Entry 8FR8 (electron microscopy, 2.76 A resolution); this record covers chains A and V of the 58 polymer chains in the assembly.

[Chain A]
Molecule: 23S rRNA
Source organism: Mycolicibacterium smegmatis MC2 155
Sequence (3119 nucleotides; numbered 2 to 3120; the number before each row is that of its first residue):
     2 AAGUGUUUAA GGGCGCAUGG UGGAUGCCUU GGCACUGGGA GCCGAUGAAG GACGUAGGAG
    62 GCUGCGAUAA GCCUCGGGGA GCUGUCAACC GAGCGUUGAU CCGAGGAUGU CCGAAUGGGG
   122 AAACCCGGCA CGAGUGAUGU CGUGUCACCA GGCGCUGAAU AUAUAGGCGU CUGGGGGGAA
   182 CGCGGGGAAG UGAAACAUCU CAGUACCCGU AGGAAGAGAA AACAAAAUGU GAUUCCGUGA
   242 GUAGUGGCGA GCGAAAGCGG AGGAUGGCUA AACCGUAUGC AUGUGAUACC GGGUAGGGGU
   302 UGUGUGUGCG GGGUUGUGGG ACCUAUCUUU CCGGCUCUAC CUGGCUGGAG GGCAGUGAGA
   362 AAAUGUUGUG GUUAGCGGAA AUGGCUUGGG AUGGCCUGCC GUAGACGGUG AGAGCCCGGU
   422 ACGUGAAAAC CCGACGUCUG UCUUGAUGGU GUUCCCGAGU AGCAGCGGGC CCGUGGAAUC
   482 UGCUGUGAAU CUGCCGGGAC CACCCGGUAA GCCUGAAUAC UUCCCAGUGA CCGAUAGCGG
   542 AUUAGUACCG UGAGGGAAUG GUGAAAAGUA CCCCGGGAGG GGAGUGAAAG AGUACCUGAA
   602 ACCGUGCGCU UACAAUCCGU CAGAGCCCUC GACGUGUCGU GGGGUGAUGG CGUGCCUUUU
   662 GAAGAAUGAG CCUGCGAGUC AGGGACAUGU CGCGAGGUUA ACCCGGGUGG GGUAGCCGCA
   722 GCGAAAGCGA GUCUGAAUAG GGCGUAUCCA CACAAGAGUG UGUGGUGUAG UGGUGUGUUC
   782 UGGACCCGAA GCGGAGUGAU CUACCCAUGG CCAGGGUGAA GCGCGGGUAA GACCGCGUGG
   842 AGGCCCGAAC CCACUUAGGU UGAAGACUGA GGGGAUGAGC UGUGGGUAGG GGUGAAAGGC
   902 CAAUCAAACU CCGUGAUAGC UGGUUCUCCC CGAAAUGCAU UUAGGUGCAG CGUCGCAUGU
   962 UUCUUGCCGG AGGUAGAGCU ACUGGAUGGC CGAUGGGCCC CACAGGGUUA CUGACGUCAG
  1022 CCAAACUCCG AAUGCCGGUA AGUCCAAGAG UGCGGCAGUG AGACGGCGGG GGAUAAGCUC
  1082 CGUGCGUCGA GAGGGAAACA GCCCAGAUCG CCGGCUAAGG CCCCUAAGCG UGUGCUAAGU
  1142 GGAAAAGGAU GUGCAGUCGC GAAGACAACC AGGAGGUUGG CUUAGAAGCA GCCACCCUUG
  1202 AAAGAGUGCG UAAUAGCUCA CUGGUCAAGU GAUUGUGCGC CGAUAAUGUA GCGGGGCUCA
  1262 AGCACACCGC CGAAGCCGCG GCAGCCAACG UGUUGGCUGG GUAGGGGAGC GUCCUGCAUC
  1322 CGGUGAAGCC GCCGAGUGAU CGAGUGGUGG AGGGUGUGGG AGUGAGAAUG CAGGCAUGAG
  1382 UAGCGAUUAG GCAAGUGAGA ACCUUGCCCG CCGAAAGACC AAGGGUUCCU GGGCCAGGCC
  1442 AGUCCGCCCA GGGUGAGUCG GGACCUAAGG CGAGGCCGAC AGGCGUAGUC GAUGGACAAC
  1502 GGGUUGAUAU UCCCGUACCC GUGUAUGUGC GUCCAUGAUG AAUCAGCGGU ACUAACCAUC
  1562 CAAAACCACC GUGACCGCAC CUUUCGGGGU GUGGCGUUGG UGGGGCUGCA UGGGACCUUC
  1622 GUUGGUAGUA GUCAAGCGAU GGGGUGACGC AGGAAGGUAG CCGUACCGGU CAGUGGUAAU
  1682 ACCGGGGUAA GCCUGUAGGG AGUCAGAUAG GUAAAUCCGU CUGGCAUAUA UCCUGAGAGG
  1742 UGAUGCAUAG CCGAGUGAGG CGAAUUCGGU GAUCCUAUGC UGCCGAGAAA AGCCUCUAGC
  1802 GAGGACAUAC ACGGCCCGUA CCCCAAACCA ACACAGGUGG UCAGGUAGAG AAUACUAAGG
  1862 CGUACGAGUG AACUAUGGUU AAGGAACUCG GCAAAAUGCC CCCGUAACUU CGGGAGAAGG
  1922 GGGACCCACA UGGCGUGUAA GCCUUUACGG CCCAAGCGUG AGUGGGUGGC ACAAACCAGU
  1982 GAGAAGCGAC UGUUUACUAA AAACACAGGU CCGUGCGAAG UCGCAAGACG AUGUAUACGG
  2042 ACUGACGCCU GCCCGGUGCU GGAAGGUUAA GAGGACCCGU UAACUCCCUU UGGGGGUGAA
  2102 GCGGAGAAUU UAAGCCCCAG UAAACGGCGG UGGUAACUAU AACCAUCCUA AGGUAGCGAA
  2162 AUUCCUUGUC GGGUAAGUUC CGACCUGCAC GAAUGGCGUA ACGACUUCUC AACUGUCUCA
  2222 ACCAUAGACU CGGCGAAAUU GCACUACGAG UAAAGAUGCU CGUUACGCGC GGCAGGACGA
  2282 AAAGACCCCG GGACCUUCAC UACAACUUGG UAUUGGUGCU CGAUACGGUU UGUGUAGGAU
  2342 AGGUGGGAGA CUGUGAAGCU CACACGCCAG UGUGGGUGGA GUCGUUGUUG AAAUACCACU
  2402 CUGAUCGUAU UGGGCCUCUA ACCUCGGACC GUAUAUCCGG UUCAGGGACA GUGCCUGGUG
  2462 GGUAGUUUAA CUGGGGCGGU UGCCUCCUAA AAUGUAACGG AGGCGCCCAA AGGUUCCCUC
  2522 AACCUGGACG GCAAUCAGGU GUUGAGUGUA AGUGCACAAG GGAGCUUGAC UGCGAGACGG
  2582 ACAUGUCGAG CAGGGACGAA AGUCGGGACU AGUGAUCCGG CACCUCUGAG UGGAAGGGGU
  2642 GUCGCUCAAC GGAUAAAAGG UACCCCGGGG AUAACAGGCU GAUCUUCCCC AAGAGUCCAU
  2702 AUCGACGGGA UGGUUUGGCA CCUCGAUGUC GGCUCGUCGC AUCCUGGGGC UGGAGCAGGU
  2762 CCCAAGGGUU GGGCUGUUCG CCCAUUAAAG CGGCACGCGA GCUGGGUUUA GAACGUCGUG
  2822 AGACAGUUCG GUCUCUAUCC GCCGCGCGCG UCAGAAGCUU GAGGAAACCU GUCCCUAGUA
  2882 CGAGAGGACC GGGACGGACG AACCUCUGGU AUACCAGUUG UCCCACCAGG GGCACGGCUG
  2942 GAUAGCCACG UUCGGACAGG AUAACCGCUG AAAGCAUCUA AGCGGGAAAC CUCUUCCAAG
  3002 ACCAGGCUUC UCACCCUCUA GGAGGGAUAA GGCCCCCCGC AGACCACGGG AUUGAUAGAC
  3062 CAGACCUGGA AGCCUAGUAA UAGGUGCAGG GAACUGGCAC UAACCGGCCG AAAACUUAC

[Chain V]
Name: 50S ribosomal protein L15
Source organism: Mycolicibacterium smegmatis MC2 155
UniProt: I7G436 (I7G436_MYCS2); numbering as in UniProt (aligned over 3-147)
Sequence (145 residues; numbered 3 to 147; the number before each row is that of its first residue):
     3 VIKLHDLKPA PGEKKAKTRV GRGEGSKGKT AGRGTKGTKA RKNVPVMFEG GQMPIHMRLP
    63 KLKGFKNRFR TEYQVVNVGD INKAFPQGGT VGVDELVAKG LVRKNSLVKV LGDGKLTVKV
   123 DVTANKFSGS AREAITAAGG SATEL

[Chain A / chain V interface]
Residue-residue contacts (186):
  A195(A) - Phe50(V)  base contact
  A244(A) - Lys68(V)  salt bridge to the phosphate
  A244(A) - Arg70(V)  hydrogen bond to the sugar
  G245(A) - Lys68(V)  phosphate contact
  C249(A) - Lys63(V)  hydrogen bond to the base
  G250(A) - His58(V)  phosphate contact
  G250(A) - Met59(V)  phosphate contact
  A251(A) - Met49(V)  phosphate contact
  A251(A) - His58(V)  phosphate contact
  G252(A) - Met49(V)  phosphate contact
  U658(A) - Lys31(V)  salt bridge to the phosphate
  U659(A) - Lys31(V)  salt bridge to the phosphate
  U659(A) - Thr37(V)  phosphate contact
  U659(A) - Lys38(V)  hydrogen bond to the phosphate
  U660(A) - Thr37(V)  phosphate contact
  U660(A) - Lys38(V)  salt bridge to the phosphate
  G679(A) - Val22(V)  base contact
  G679(A) - Arg24(V)  salt bridge to the phosphate
  G679(A) - Thr32(V)  base contact
  G679(A) - Ala33(V)  base contact
  G679(A) - Arg35(V)  hydrogen bond to the base
  U680(A) - Lys19(V)  salt bridge to the phosphate
  C681(A) - Lys19(V)  salt bridge to the phosphate
  G690(A) - Gly14(V)  hydrogen bond to the sugar
  G690(A) - Glu15(V)  hydrogen bond to the base
  U691(A) - Ala12(V)  sugar contact
  U691(A) - Pro13(V)  sugar contact
  U691(A) - Gly14(V)  sugar contact
  U691(A) - Glu15(V)  hydrogen bond to the sugar
  G697(A) - Lys101(V)  phosphate contact
  G697(A) - Gly102(V)  phosphate contact
  U714(A) - Lys106(V)  hydrogen bond to the sugar
  C718(A) - Arg105(V)  base contact
  G719(A) - Arg105(V)  hydrogen bond to the base
  C720(A) - Gln76(V)  hydrogen bond to the base
  C720(A) - Leu103(V)  base contact
  C720(A) - Arg105(V)  base contact
  A721(A) - Val77(V)  sugar contact
  A721(A) - Asn79(V)  hydrogen bond to the base
  A721(A) - Leu113(V)  base contact
  C723(A) - Arg72(V)  base contact
  G724(A) - Arg72(V)  hydrogen bond to the base
  A725(A) - Lys65(V)  salt bridge to the phosphate
  A725(A) - Gly66(V)  sugar contact
  A725(A) - Phe67(V)  hydrogen bond to the sugar
  A726(A) - Phe67(V)  sugar contact
  A726(A) - Asn69(V)  phosphate contact
  A727(A) - Asn69(V)  phosphate contact
  A727(A) - Arg72(V)  salt bridge to the phosphate
  G728(A) - Arg72(V)  hydrogen bond to the base
  G728(A) - Thr73(V)  phosphate contact
  G730(A) - Val77(V)  base contact
  G730(A) - Lys111(V)  salt bridge to the phosphate
  G730(A) - Leu113(V)  base contact
  G730(A) - Ser130(V)  phosphate contact
  G730(A) - Gly131(V)  hydrogen bond to the phosphate
  G730(A) - Ser132(V)  phosphate contact
  A731(A) - Leu113(V)  phosphate contact
  A731(A) - Gly114(V)  hydrogen bond to the phosphate
  A731(A) - Asp115(V)  base contact
  A731(A) - Ser130(V)  hydrogen bond to the phosphate
  A731(A) - Ser132(V)  hydrogen bond to the phosphate
  G765(A) - Lys117(V)  salt bridge to the phosphate
  G774(A) - Glu15(V)  hydrogen bond to the base
  G776(A) - Glu15(V)  sugar contact
  G776(A) - Lys16(V)  sugar contact
  G776(A) - Lys17(V)  hydrogen bond to the sugar
  U777(A) - Lys17(V)  sugar contact
  U777(A) - Lys19(V)  phosphate contact
  G778(A) - Lys19(V)  salt bridge to the phosphate
  G778(A) - Thr20(V)  hydrogen bond to the phosphate
  U779(A) - Lys29(V)  salt bridge to the phosphate
  U780(A) - Asn45(V)  hydrogen bond to the phosphate
  C781(A) - Asn45(V)  phosphate contact
  C786(A) - Arg35(V)  salt bridge to the phosphate
  C786(A) - Ala42(V)  hydrogen bond to the base
  C786(A) - Arg43(V)  phosphate contact
  C787(A) - Arg43(V)  base contact
  A919(A) - Lys44(V)  salt bridge to the phosphate
  G920(A) - Thr40(V)  hydrogen bond to the sugar
  G920(A) - Lys44(V)  salt bridge to the phosphate
  C921(A) - Gly39(V)  phosphate contact
  C921(A) - Thr40(V)  phosphate contact
  C921(A) - Arg43(V)  base contact
  U922(A) - Lys38(V)  salt bridge to the phosphate
  U922(A) - Arg43(V)  base contact
  G923(A) - Lys38(V)  phosphate contact
  G923(A) - Arg43(V)  hydrogen bond to the base
  U925(A) - Gly23(V)  hydrogen bond to the sugar
  U925(A) - Lys31(V)  hydrogen bond to the base
  U925(A) - Thr32(V)  base contact
  U926(A) - Gly23(V)  phosphate contact
  U926(A) - Arg24(V)  hydrogen bond to the base
  U926(A) - Gly25(V)  hydrogen bond to the phosphate
  U926(A) - Gly30(V)  phosphate contact
  U926(A) - Lys31(V)  hydrogen bond to the phosphate
  C927(A) - Arg24(V)  base contact
  C927(A) - Gly25(V)  phosphate contact
  U928(A) - Gly25(V)  phosphate contact
  U928(A) - Glu26(V)  hydrogen bond to the phosphate
  U928(A) - Gly27(V)  hydrogen bond to the phosphate
  C929(A) - Gly27(V)  hydrogen bond to the base
  A940(A) - Gln54(V)  hydrogen bond to the sugar
  U941(A) - Gly52(V)  hydrogen bond to the sugar
  U941(A) - Gly53(V)  sugar contact
  U941(A) - Gln54(V)  sugar contact
  G946(A) - Gly39(V)  phosphate contact
  G946(A) - Thr40(V)  hydrogen bond to the sugar
  G946(A) - Gly52(V)  hydrogen bond to the base
  U947(A) - Gly39(V)  phosphate contact
  U947(A) - Thr40(V)  hydrogen bond to the phosphate
  U947(A) - Lys41(V)  hydrogen bond to the phosphate
  U947(A) - Val46(V)  phosphate contact
  U947(A) - Phe50(V)  sugar contact
  U947(A) - Glu51(V)  base contact
  U947(A) - Gly52(V)  base contact
  G948(A) - Lys41(V)  salt bridge to the phosphate
  G948(A) - Phe50(V)  sugar contact
  G948(A) - Glu51(V)  sugar contact
  A1058(A) - Gly34(V)  phosphate contact
  G1059(A) - Gly34(V)  sugar contact
  G1059(A) - Arg35(V)  sugar contact
  G1059(A) - Gly36(V)  phosphate contact
  G1059(A) - Lys41(V)  salt bridge to the phosphate
  U1060(A) - Gly36(V)  phosphate contact
  U1060(A) - Thr37(V)  hydrogen bond to the phosphate
  G1061(A) - Lys41(V)  hydrogen bond to the base
  A1304(A) - Glu26(V)  phosphate contact
  A1304(A) - Thr32(V)  phosphate contact
  A1304(A) - Gly36(V)  sugar contact
  G1305(A) - Thr32(V)  hydrogen bond to the phosphate
  G1305(A) - Gly34(V)  hydrogen bond to the phosphate
  G1305(A) - Arg35(V)  phosphate contact
  G1305(A) - Gly36(V)  hydrogen bond to the phosphate
  G1306(A) - Lys29(V)  salt bridge to the phosphate
  G1306(A) - Gly34(V)  phosphate contact
  G1307(A) - Lys29(V)  salt bridge to the phosphate
  G1308(A) - Lys17(V)  salt bridge to the phosphate
  A1309(A) - Lys17(V)  salt bridge to the phosphate
  G1317(A) - Leu6(V)  base contact
  C1318(A) - Leu6(V)  sugar contact
  C1318(A) - His7(V)  hydrogen bond to the sugar
  A1319(A) - Lys5(V)  sugar contact
  A1319(A) - His7(V)  hydrogen bond to the sugar
  G1357(A) - His7(V)  base contact
  U1358(A) - His7(V)  hydrogen bond to the sugar
  U1358(A) - Leu9(V)  sugar contact
  U1358(A) - Lys10(V)  hydrogen bond to the phosphate
  G1359(A) - Lys10(V)  salt bridge to the phosphate
  G1359(A) - Pro11(V)  phosphate contact
  G1360(A) - Pro11(V)  phosphate contact
  G1360(A) - Lys16(V)  salt bridge to the phosphate
  U1364(A) - Arg21(V)  base contact
  G1365(A) - Arg21(V)  salt bridge to the phosphate
  G1365(A) - Arg24(V)  salt bridge to the phosphate
  A2582(A) - Gln54(V)  hydrogen bond to the base
  C2583(A) - Ile57(V)  sugar contact
  C2583(A) - Arg60(V)  hydrogen bond to the base
  A2584(A) - Arg60(V)  hydrogen bond to the sugar
  A2584(A) - Leu61(V)  phosphate contact
  A2616(A) - Met55(V)  base contact
  A2616(A) - Arg60(V)  hydrogen bond to the sugar
  U2617(A) - Met59(V)  hydrogen bond to the sugar
  U2617(A) - Arg60(V)  sugar contact
  U2617(A) - Leu61(V)  phosphate contact
  U2617(A) - Pro62(V)  phosphate contact
  C2618(A) - Pro62(V)  phosphate contact
  C2618(A) - Lys63(V)  hydrogen bond to the phosphate
  C2619(A) - Lys63(V)  salt bridge to the phosphate
  C2627(A) - Phe67(V)  base contact
  U2628(A) - Phe67(V)  sugar contact
  U2628(A) - Asn69(V)  sugar contact
  G2629(A) - Phe71(V)  sugar contact
  A2630(A) - Arg70(V)  hydrogen bond to the base
  A2630(A) - Phe71(V)  sugar contact
  G2638(A) - Phe67(V)  base contact
  G2639(A) - Gly66(V)  hydrogen bond to the phosphate
  G2639(A) - Phe67(V)  sugar contact
  G2640(A) - Lys65(V)  phosphate contact
  G2640(A) - Gly66(V)  hydrogen bond to the phosphate
  U2641(A) - Lys65(V)  salt bridge to the phosphate
  G2652(A) - Gln54(V)  hydrogen bond to the base
  G2652(A) - Met55(V)  hydrogen bond to the sugar
  G2652(A) - Arg60(V)  base contact
  G2653(A) - Met55(V)  base contact
  A2672(A) - Lys38(V)  base contact
Also at the interface, not in a pair above, chain A (104 interface residues in all): C692, A696, A715, G716, G722, C729, U746, G766, U775, C788, G1361, U2585, A2654
Also at the interface, not in a pair above, chain V (83 interface residues in all): Ala18, Ser28, Tyr75, Lys128, Phe129

[In short]
Chain A and chain V form an interface of 104 and 83 residues respectively, with 59 hydrogen bonds and 29 salt
bridges. Polar contacts include C249(A)-Lys63(V), G679(A)-Arg35(V) and G690(A)-Glu15(V).
Chain A is 23S rRNA and chain V is 50S ribosomal protein L15, both from Mycolicibacterium smegmatis MC2 155;
the structure, Structure of Mycobacterium smegmatis Rsh bound to a 70S translation initiation complex, was
determined by electron microscopy.
